Entry 7OQV (X-ray diffraction, 2.40 A resolution); this record covers chains AAA and CCC.

[Chain AAA (and CCC)]
Name: Protein VERNALIZATION INSENSITIVE 3
Organism: Arabidopsis thaliana
Notes: chain CCC of this document is another copy of the same molecule, construct and numbering; everything in this record applies to it too
UniProt: Q9FIE3 (VIN3_ARATH); residues 529-603 here = UniProt positions 529-603
Amino-acid sequence (75 residues; numbered 529 to 603; the number before each row is that of its first residue):
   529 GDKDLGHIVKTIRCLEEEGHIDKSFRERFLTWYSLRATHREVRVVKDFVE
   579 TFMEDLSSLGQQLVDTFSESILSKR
Disordered / not traced: 529-531 (chain CCC: 529-531, 602-603)
Differences from the reference sequence: engineered mutation D575 (Ile in Q9FIE3)
Reported in the primary citation:
  - mutagenesis - R541H, R556D, L563D: decreased binding to polymerization
  - self-association interface (contacts with another copy of this molecule): R554, R556
  - mutagenesis - R541H, T559E, L563D: decreased binding to self-association
  - mutagenesis - R556D/I575D: abolished binding to polymerization
  - mutagenesis - T559E, L563D: unchanged expression

[Chain AAA / chain CCC interface]
Pairs across the interface (67):
  H535(AAA) - E546(CCC)
  K538(AAA) - E545(CCC)
  K538(AAA) - E546(CCC)
  T539(AAA) - E546(CCC)  hydrogen bond
  T539(AAA) - L587(CCC)
  C542(AAA) - C542(CCC)  disulfide
  C542(AAA) - E546(CCC)
  C542(AAA) - L584(CCC)
  L543(AAA) - L584(CCC)
  L543(AAA) - G588(CCC)
  E545(AAA) - K538(CCC)  hydrogen bond (backbone-side chain)
  E546(AAA) - K538(CCC)
  E546(AAA) - F580(CCC)
  E546(AAA) - M581(CCC)
  E546(AAA) - L584(CCC)
  H548(AAA) - S585(CCC)
  F553(AAA) - V592(CCC)  hydrophobic
  R556(AAA) - F595(CCC)
  F557(AAA) - L591(CCC)
  F557(AAA) - F595(CCC)  hydrophobic
  W560(AAA) - T594(CCC)
  W560(AAA) - F595(CCC)  hydrophobic
  W560(AAA) - S598(CCC)  hydrogen bond
  W560(AAA) - I599(CCC)
  R564(AAA) - I599(CCC)
  E569(AAA) - S598(CCC)  hydrogen bond
  V572(AAA) - T594(CCC)
  V573(AAA) - T594(CCC)
  F576(AAA) - L587(CCC)
  F576(AAA) - Q590(CCC)
  F576(AAA) - T594(CCC)
  V577(AAA) - L587(CCC)
  F580(AAA) - D583(CCC)
  F580(AAA) - L584(CCC)  hydrophobic
  F580(AAA) - L587(CCC)  hydrophobic
  M581(AAA) - E546(CCC)
  M581(AAA) - H548(CCC)
  D583(AAA) - D583(CCC)
  L584(AAA) - L543(CCC)
  L584(AAA) - E546(CCC)
  L584(AAA) - H548(CCC)
  L584(AAA) - F580(CCC)  hydrophobic
  S585(AAA) - H548(CCC)
  L587(AAA) - F576(CCC)
  L587(AAA) - T579(CCC)
  G588(AAA) - H548(CCC)
  Q590(AAA) - F576(CCC)
  L591(AAA) - I540(CCC)  hydrophobic
  L591(AAA) - L543(CCC)  hydrophobic
  L591(AAA) - F553(CCC)
  L591(AAA) - F576(CCC)  hydrophobic
  V592(AAA) - F553(CCC)  hydrophobic
  T594(AAA) - F576(CCC)
  F595(AAA) - W560(CCC)  hydrophobic
  F595(AAA) - E569(CCC)
  F595(AAA) - V572(CCC)  hydrophobic
  F595(AAA) - V573(CCC)  hydrophobic
  F595(AAA) - F576(CCC)  hydrophobic
  S598(AAA) - W560(CCC)  hydrogen bond
  S598(AAA) - E569(CCC)  hydrogen bond
  I599(AAA) - F553(CCC)  hydrophobic
  I599(AAA) - R556(CCC)
  I599(AAA) - F557(CCC)  hydrophobic
  I599(AAA) - W560(CCC)  hydrophobic
  L600(AAA) - R556(CCC)
  K602(AAA) - R564(CCC)  hydrogen bond (backbone-side chain)
  R603(AAA) - R564(CCC)
Other interface residues (no listed pair), chain AAA (36 interface residues in all): S596
Other interface residues (no listed pair), chain CCC (32 interface residues in all): I549
Disulfides between the chains: C542(AAA)-C542(CCC)

[Overview]
36 residues of chain AAA and 32 residues of chain CCC are in contact; the contacts include 1 disulfide bond
and 7 hydrogen bonds. Polar pairs include T539(AAA)-E546(CCC), E545(AAA)-K538(CCC) and W560(AAA)-S598(CCC).
The paper reports that R541H, R556D and L563D of chain AAA reduce binding to polymerization; a
self-association interface involving R554(AAA) and R556(AAA); 5 substitutions were tested in all.
Both chains are Protein VERNALIZATION INSENSITIVE 3 (Arabidopsis thaliana). Entry 7OQV (Crystal structure of
the polymerising VEL domain of VIN3 (I575D mutant)) was determined by X-ray diffraction (same publication as
7O6T, 7O6V and 7O6W).
